PDB entry 9GUP | electron microscopy, 2.80 A resolution | chains A and K of the 23 polymer chains in the assembly

== Chain A ==
Molecule: 16S ribosomal RNA
Organism: Escherichia coli K-12
Sequence (1541 nucleotides; row label = number of the first residue in the row):
     1 AAAUUGAAGA GUUUGAUCAU GGCUCAGAUU GAACGCUGGC GGCAGGCCUA ACACAUGCAA
    61 GUCGAACGGU AACAGGAAGA AGCUUGCUUC UUUGCUGACG AGUGGCGGAC GGGUGAGUAA
   121 UGUCUGGGAA ACUGCCUGAU GGAGGGGGAU AACUACUGGA AACGGUAGCU AAUACCGCAU
   181 AACGUCGCAA GACCAAAGAG GGGUACCUUC GGGCCUCUUG CCAUCGGAUG UGCCCAGAUG
   241 GGAUUAGCUA GUAGGUGGGG UAACGGCUCA CCUAGGCGAC GAUCCCUAGC UGGUCUGAGA
   301 GGAUGACCAG CCACACUGGA ACUGAGACAC GGUCCAGACU CCUACGGGAG GCAGCAGUGG
   361 GGAAUAUUGC ACAAUGGGCG CAAGCCUGAU GCAGCCAUGC CGCGUGUAUG AAGAAGGCCU
   421 UCGGGUUGUA AAGUACUUUC AGCGGGGAGG AAGGGAGUAA AGUUAAUACC UUUGCUCAUU
   481 GACGUUACCC GCAGAAGAAG CACCGGCUAA CUCCGUGCCA GCAGCCXCGG UAAUACGGAG
   541 GGUGCAAGCG UUAAUCGGAA UUACUGGGCG UAAAGCGCAC GCAGGCGGUU UGUUAAGUCA
   601 GAUGUGAAAU CCCCGGGCUC AACCUGGGAA CUGCAUCUGA UACUGGCAAG CUUGAGUCUC
   661 GUAGAGGGGG GUAGAAUUCC AGGUGUAGCG GUGAAAUGCG UAGAGAUCUG GAGGAAUACC
   721 GGUGGCGAAG GCGGCCCCCU GGACGAAGAC UGACGCUCAG GUGCGAAAGC GUGGGGAGCA
   781 AACAGGAUUA GAUACCCUGG UAGUCCACGC CGUAAACGAU GUCGACUUGG AGGUUGUGCC
   841 CUUGAGGCGU GGCUUCCGGA GCUAACGCGU UAAGUCGACC GCCUGGGGAG UACGGCCGCA
   901 AGGUUAAAAC UCAAAUGAAU UGACGGGGGC CCGCACAAGC GGUGGAGCAU GUGGUUUAAU
   961 UCGAUGXAAC GCGAAGAACC UUACCUGGUC UUGACAUCCA CGGAAGUUUU CAGAGAUGAG
  1021 AAUGUGCCUU CGGGAACCGU GAGACAGGUG CUGCAUGGCU GUCGUCAGCU CGUGUUGUGA
  1081 AAUGUUGGGU UAAGUCCCGC AACGAGCGCA ACCCUUAUCC UUUGUUGCCA GCGGUCCGGC
  1141 CGGGAACUCA AAGGAGACUG CCAGUGAUAA ACUGGAGGAA GGUGGGGAUG ACGUCAAGUC
  1201 AUCAUGGCCC UUACGACCAG GGCUACACAC GUGCUACAAU GGCGCAUACA AAGAGAAGCG
  1261 ACCUCGCGAG AGCAAGCGGA CCUCAUAAAG UGCGUCGUAG UCCGGAUUGG AGUCUGCAAC
  1321 UCGACUCCAU GAAGUCGGAA UCGCUAGUAA UCGUGGAUCA GAAUGCCACG GUGAAUACGU
  1381 UCCCGGGCCU UGUACACACC GCCCGUXACA CCAUGGGAGU GGGUUGCAAA AGAAGUAGGU
  1441 AGCUUAACCU UCGGGAGGGC GCUUACCACU UUGUGAUUCA UGACUGGGGU GAAGUCGUAA
  1501 CAAGGUAACC GUAGGGGAAC CUGCGGUUGG AUCACCUCCU U
Disordered / not traced: 1492-1493
Modified / non-standard residues: PSU (pseudouridine-5'-monophosphate) at position 516, G7M (N7-methyl-guanosine-5'-monophosphate) at position 527, 2MG (2N-methylguanosine-5'-monophosphate) at position 966, 5MC (5-methylcytidine-5'-monophosphate) at position 967, 2MG (2N-methylguanosine-5'-monophosphate) at position 1207, 4OC (4n,o2'-methylcytidine-5'-monophosphate) at position 1402, 5MC (5-methylcytidine-5'-monophosphate) at position 1407, UR3 (3-methyluridine-5'-monophoshate) at position 1498, 2MG (2N-methylguanosine-5'-monophosphate) at position 1516, MA6 (6N-dimethyladenosine-5'-monophoshate) at position 1518, MA6 (6N-dimethyladenosine-5'-monophoshate) at position 1519
Metal / ion sites: Mg2+ site 1 near G21 (its only coordinating residue here); Mg2+ site 2: A59, U387; Mg2+ site 3 near G100 (its only coordinating residue here); Mg2+ site 4: A109, G331; Mg2+ site 5 near G111 (its only coordinating residue here); Mg2+ site 6: A116, G117, G289; Mg2+ site 7: A174, C175; Mg2+ site 8: U180, A195; Mg2+ site 9: G299, G558; Mg2+ site 10 near C352 (its only coordinating residue here); Mg2+ site 11: A509, A510; Mg2+ site 12: PSU_516, A533; 35 more Mg2+ sites not listed

== Chain K ==
Name: 30S ribosomal protein S10
Organism: Escherichia coli K-12
Reference sequence: P0A7R5 (RS10_ECOLI); residues 1-103 here = UniProt positions 1-103
Sequence (103 residues; row label = number of the first residue in the row):
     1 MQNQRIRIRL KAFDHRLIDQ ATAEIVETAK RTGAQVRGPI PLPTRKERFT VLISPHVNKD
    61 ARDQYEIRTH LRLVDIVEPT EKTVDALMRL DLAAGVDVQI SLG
Disordered / not traced: 1-2

== How chain A and chain K interact ==
Contacting residue pairs - 67 pairs, chain A then chain K:
  G963(A) with His-56(K), sugar contact; Val-57(K), base contact
  A964(A) with His-56(K), sugar contact
  C972(A) with Lys-59(K), phosphate contact
  G973(A) with His-56(K), hydrogen bond to the sugar; Lys-59(K), salt bridge to the phosphate
  A975(A) with Lys-59(K), salt bridge to the phosphate
  G1058(A) with Pro-55(K), base contact
  C1059(A) with Ile-53(K), hydrogen bond to the sugar; Ser-54(K), sugar contact; Pro-55(K), base contact
  U1060(A) with Ile-53(K), sugar contact; Ser-54(K), sugar contact; Pro-55(K), sugar contact; Asn-58(K), hydrogen bond to the sugar; Ala-61(K), phosphate contact
  G1061(A) with Asn-58(K), sugar contact; Ala-61(K), phosphate contact
  C1114(A) with Arg-68(K), phosphate contact
  U1115(A) with Arg-68(K), salt bridge to the phosphate
  U1123(A) with Arg-37(K), sugar contact; Gly-38(K), hydrogen bond to the sugar; Pro-39(K), sugar contact; Ile-40(K), sugar contact; Pro-41(K), base contact
  G1124(A) with Arg-37(K), salt bridge to the phosphate
  U1125(A) with Arg-7(K), hydrogen bond to the phosphate; Arg-37(K), salt bridge to the phosphate; Ile-40(K), base contact; Leu-73(K), sugar contact; Asp-75(K), sugar contact
  U1126(A) with Arg-7(K), salt bridge to the phosphate; Arg-9(K), hydrogen bond to the base; Leu-42(K), base contact; Leu-73(K), base contact
  A1150(A) with Pro-41(K), hydrogen bond to the sugar; Leu-42(K), sugar contact; Pro-43(K), sugar contact
  A1151(A) with Pro-41(K), base contact; Pro-43(K), phosphate contact; Thr-44(K), hydrogen bond to the phosphate; Arg-72(K), phosphate contact
  A1152(A) with His-15(K), phosphate contact; Asp-19(K), sugar contact; Thr-44(K), phosphate contact; His-70(K), salt bridge to the phosphate; Arg-72(K), salt bridge to the phosphate
  G1153(A) with His-15(K), salt bridge to the phosphate; Arg-16(K), salt bridge to the phosphate
  G1198(A) with Pro-55(K), base contact; His-56(K), hydrogen bond to the sugar; Val-57(K), sugar contact
  U1199(A) with Pro-55(K), base contact; His-56(K), sugar contact
  U1202(A) with Pro-55(K), base contact
  G1253(A) with Lys-46(K), phosphate contact
  A1254(A) with Arg-45(K), salt bridge to the phosphate; Glu-47(K), phosphate contact
  G1255(A) with Arg-45(K), salt bridge to the phosphate
  G1279(A) with Arg-9(K), salt bridge to the phosphate
  A1280(A) with Arg-9(K), salt bridge to the phosphate; Pro-43(K), sugar contact
  C1366(A) with Arg-62(K), hydrogen bond to the sugar
  C1367(A) with Thr-50(K), sugar contact; Arg-62(K), salt bridge to the phosphate; Gln-64(K), phosphate contact
  A1368(A) with Gln-64(K), hydrogen bond to the phosphate
Also at the interface, not in a pair above, chain A (32 interface residues in all): A969, U1189
Also at the interface, not in a pair above, chain K (37 interface residues in all): Lys-11, Arg-48, Leu-52, Asp-63, Leu-71

== In short ==
32 residues of chain A and 37 residues of chain K are in contact, with 11 hydrogen bonds and 15 salt bridges.
Polar pairs include U1126(A)/Arg-9(K), G973(A)/His-56(K) and C1059(A)/Ile-53(K). A59(A) and U387(A) form the
Mg2+ site 2. A109(A) and G331(A) coordinate Mg2+ site 4.
Chain A is 16S ribosomal RNA and chain K is 30S ribosomal protein S10, both from Escherichia coli K-12; the
structure, 30S mRNA delivery complex (open head), was determined by electron microscopy, deposited together
with 9GUQ, 9GUR, 9GUS, 9GUT, 9GUU, 9GUV, 9GUW and 9GUX.
